PDB entry 8DQN | X-ray diffraction, 1.80 A resolution | chains A and G of the 8 polymer chains in the assembly

# Chain A (and G)
Molecule: Isoaspartyl dipeptidase
From: Leucothrix mucor DSM 2157
Notes: EC 3.4.19.5; chain G of this document is another copy of the same molecule, construct and numbering; everything in this record applies to it too
Sequence (394 residues; each row starts with the number of its first residue):
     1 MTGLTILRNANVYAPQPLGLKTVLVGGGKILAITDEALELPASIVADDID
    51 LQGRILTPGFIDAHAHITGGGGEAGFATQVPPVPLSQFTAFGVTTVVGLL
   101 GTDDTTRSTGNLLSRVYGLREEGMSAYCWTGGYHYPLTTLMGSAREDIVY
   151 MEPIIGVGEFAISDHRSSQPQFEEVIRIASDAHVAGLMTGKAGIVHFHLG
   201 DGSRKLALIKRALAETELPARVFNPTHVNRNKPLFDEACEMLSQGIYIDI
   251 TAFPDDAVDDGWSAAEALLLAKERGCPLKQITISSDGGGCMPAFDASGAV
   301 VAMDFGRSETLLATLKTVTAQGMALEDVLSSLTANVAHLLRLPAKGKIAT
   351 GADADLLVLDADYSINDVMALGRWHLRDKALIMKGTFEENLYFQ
Disordered / not traced: 1, 295-298, 389-394 (chain G: 1, 294-301, 389-394)
Bound ions: Zn2+ site 1 near His66 (its only coordinating residue here); Zn2+ site 2: Glu159, His198, His227
From the paper describing this entry:
  - Zn2+ coordination: His64, His66, Glu159, His198, His227
  - binding site for phosphate ion: Glu73, Thr102

# Interface between chain A and chain G
Contacting residue pairs - 41 pairs, chain A then chain G:
  Gly72(A) - Met188(G)
  Glu73(A) - Leu187(G)
  Glu73(A) - Met188(G)
  Ala74(A) - Leu187(G)
  Gly75(A) - Leu187(G)
  Gly75(A) - Met188(G)  hydrogen bond (backbone-backbone)
  Phe76(A) - Val149(G)
  Phe76(A) - Met188(G)
  Phe76(A) - Thr189(G)
  Asp103(A) - Met188(G)
  Asp104(A) - Arg145(G)  salt bridge
  Thr105(A) - Arg145(G)  hydrogen bond
  Thr105(A) - Tyr150(G)  hydrogen bond (backbone-side chain)
  Thr106(A) - Val149(G)
  Thr106(A) - Tyr150(G)
  His134(A) - Arg145(G)
  His134(A) - Val184(G)
  Tyr135(A) - Arg177(G)
  Ser163(A) - Glu217(G)
  Asp164(A) - Glu217(G)
  His165(A) - His183(G)  hydrogen bond
  His165(A) - Leu187(G)
  His165(A) - Glu217(G)
  His165(A) - Leu218(G)
  Arg166(A) - Val184(G)
  Arg166(A) - Leu187(G)
  Ser167(A) - Ser180(G)
  Ser168(A) - Arg177(G)  hydrogen bond (backbone-side chain)
  Ser168(A) - Ser180(G)
  Gln169(A) - Ile176(G)
  Gln169(A) - Arg177(G)  hydrogen bond (backbone-side chain)
  Gln169(A) - Thr216(G)
  Gln169(A) - Glu217(G)  hydrogen bond
  Pro170(A) - Arg177(G)
  Gln171(A) - Glu173(G)
  Gln171(A) - Ile176(G)
  Glu174(A) - Arg177(G)  salt bridge
  Gly202(A) - Glu217(G)
  Arg204(A) - Glu215(G)  hydrogen bond (side chain-backbone)
  Arg204(A) - Thr216(G)
  Arg204(A) - Glu217(G)  salt bridge
Interface residues without a listed pair, chain A (24 interface residues in all): Thr102
Interface residues without a listed pair, chain G (17 interface residues in all): Pro219

# Summary
Chain A and chain G form an interface of 24 and 17 residues respectively, with 8 hydrogen bonds and 3 salt
bridges. Polar pairs include Asp104(A)-Arg145(G), Glu174(A)-Arg177(G) and Arg204(A)-Glu217(G). The paper
reports a binding site for phosphate ion at Glu73(A) and Thr102(A); Zn2+ coordination by His64(A), His66(A)
and Glu159(A) among others.
Both chains are Isoaspartyl dipeptidase (Leucothrix mucor DSM 2157). Entry 8DQN (Crystal structure of
isoaspartyl dipeptidase from Leucothrix mucor DSM2157) was determined by X-ray diffraction, deposited together
with 8DQM.
